PDB entry 2IU6 | X-ray diffraction, 2.00 A resolution | chains A and B

== Chain A (and B) ==
Protein: Dihydroxyacetone kinase
From: Lactococcus lactis
Notes: EC 2.7.1.2; chain B of this document is another copy of the same molecule, construct and numbering; everything in this record applies to it too
UniProtKB: Q9CIW0 (Q9CIW0_LACLA); residues 14-328 here correspond to UniProt positions 1-315 (UniProt number = residue number - 13)
Sequence (336 residues; numbered 1 to 336; the number before each row is that of its first residue):
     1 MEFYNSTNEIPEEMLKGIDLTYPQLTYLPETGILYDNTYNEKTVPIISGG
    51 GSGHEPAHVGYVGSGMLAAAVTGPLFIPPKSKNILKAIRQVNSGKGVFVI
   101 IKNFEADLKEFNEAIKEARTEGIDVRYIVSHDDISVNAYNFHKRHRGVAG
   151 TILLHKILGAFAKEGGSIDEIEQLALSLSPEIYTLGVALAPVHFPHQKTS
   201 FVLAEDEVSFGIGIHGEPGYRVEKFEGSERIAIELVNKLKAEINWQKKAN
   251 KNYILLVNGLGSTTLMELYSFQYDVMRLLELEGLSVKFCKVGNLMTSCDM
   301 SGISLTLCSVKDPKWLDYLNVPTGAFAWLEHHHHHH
Disordered / not traced: 1, 190-206, 336 (chain B: 1, 193-205, 336)

== Chain A / chain B interface ==
Contacting residue pairs - 86 pairs, chain A then chain B:
  Glu-2(A) / Leu-189(B)
  Glu-2(A) / Phe-225(B)
  Glu-2(A) / Glu-267(B)
  Phe-3(A) / Leu-189(B)  hydrophobic
  Phe-3(A) / Phe-225(B)
  Phe-3(A) / Ser-228(B)  hydrogen bond (backbone-side chain)
  Phe-3(A) / Ile-231(B)  hydrophobic
  Phe-3(A) / Thr-263(B)
  Phe-3(A) / Glu-267(B)  hydrogen bond (backbone-side chain)
  Phe-3(A) / Gly-302(B)
  Phe-3(A) / Ile-303(B)  hydrophobic
  Tyr-4(A) / Ser-228(B)
  Tyr-4(A) / Met-266(B)
  Tyr-4(A) / Glu-267(B)
  Tyr-4(A) / Ser-270(B)  hydrogen bond (side chain-backbone)
  Tyr-4(A) / Phe-271(B)
  Tyr-4(A) / Asp-274(B)  hydrogen bond
  Glu-13(A) / Tyr-269(B)
  Glu-13(A) / Tyr-273(B)
  Met-14(A) / Met-266(B)  hydrophobic
  Met-14(A) / Tyr-269(B)
  Met-14(A) / Ser-270(B)  hydrogen bond (backbone-side chain)
  Lys-16(A) / Tyr-273(B)
  Gly-17(A) / Tyr-269(B)
  Gly-17(A) / Tyr-273(B)
  Ile-18(A) / Tyr-269(B)  hydrophobic
  Leu-20(A) / Met-276(B)  hydrophobic
  Thr-21(A) / Tyr-269(B)
  Thr-21(A) / Gln-272(B)  hydrogen bond
  Thr-21(A) / Val-291(B)
  Tyr-22(A) / Tyr-269(B)  hydrogen bond
  Pro-23(A) / His-335(B)
  Gln-24(A) / His-334(B)
  Gln-24(A) / His-335(B)
  Glu-55(A) / Leu-265(B)
  Pro-56(A) / Leu-265(B)
  Leu-189(A) / Glu-2(B)
  Leu-189(A) / Phe-3(B)  hydrophobic
  Phe-225(A) / Glu-2(B)
  Phe-225(A) / Phe-3(B)
  Ser-228(A) / Phe-3(B)  hydrogen bond (side chain-backbone)
  Ser-228(A) / Tyr-4(B)
  Ile-231(A) / Phe-3(B)  hydrophobic
  Ser-262(A) / Ser-262(B)
  Thr-263(A) / Phe-3(B)
  Thr-264(A) / Cys-298(B)
  Leu-265(A) / Glu-55(B)
  Leu-265(A) / Pro-56(B)
  Met-266(A) / Tyr-4(B)
  Met-266(A) / Met-14(B)  hydrophobic
  Glu-267(A) / Glu-2(B)
  Glu-267(A) / Phe-3(B)  hydrogen bond (side chain-backbone)
  Glu-267(A) / Tyr-4(B)
  Tyr-269(A) / Glu-13(B)
  Tyr-269(A) / Met-14(B)
  Tyr-269(A) / Gly-17(B)
  Tyr-269(A) / Ile-18(B)  hydrophobic
  Tyr-269(A) / Thr-21(B)
  Tyr-269(A) / Tyr-22(B)  hydrogen bond
  Tyr-269(A) / Phe-326(B)
  Ser-270(A) / Tyr-4(B)
  Ser-270(A) / Glu-13(B)
  Ser-270(A) / Met-14(B)  hydrogen bond (side chain-backbone)
  Phe-271(A) / Tyr-4(B)
  Gln-272(A) / Gly-17(B)
  Gln-272(A) / Leu-20(B)
  Gln-272(A) / Thr-21(B)  hydrogen bond
  Tyr-273(A) / Glu-13(B)
  Tyr-273(A) / Lys-16(B)
  Asp-274(A) / Tyr-4(B)  hydrogen bond
  Met-276(A) / Leu-20(B)  hydrophobic
  Val-291(A) / Thr-21(B)
  Cys-298(A) / Thr-264(B)
  Gly-302(A) / Phe-3(B)
  Ile-303(A) / Phe-3(B)  hydrophobic
  Thr-323(A) / His-334(B)
  Phe-326(A) / Tyr-269(B)
  Leu-329(A) / Leu-329(B)  hydrophobic
  Leu-329(A) / Glu-330(B)
  Leu-329(A) / His-334(B)
  Glu-330(A) / Leu-329(B)
  His-334(A) / Gln-24(B)
  His-334(A) / Thr-323(B)
  His-334(A) / Leu-329(B)
  His-335(A) / Pro-23(B)
  His-335(A) / Gln-24(B)
Other interface residues (no listed pair), chain A (52 interface residues in all): Asn-5, Ser-6, Pro-11, Thr-38, Ser-52, Val-187, Cys-289, Asn-293, Asp-299, Gly-324
Other interface residues (no listed pair), chain B (53 interface residues in all): Ser-6, Pro-11, Thr-38, Ser-52, Val-187, Glu-229, Cys-289, Asn-293, Asp-299, Ser-301, Gly-324

== In short ==
Chain A and chain B form an interface of 52 and 53 residues respectively; the contacts include 13 hydrogen
bonds. Polar contacts include Phe-3(A)/Ser-228(B), Phe-3(A)/Glu-267(B) and Tyr-4(A)/Ser-270(B).
Chain A and chain B are both Dihydroxyacetone kinase (Lactococcus lactis); the structure, Regulation of the
dha operon of lactococcus lactis, was determined by X-ray diffraction together with 2IU4 and 2IU5 from the
same study.
